PDB entry 8V43 | electron microscopy, 6.10 A resolution (low resolution: residue-level contacts below are approximate; hydrogen-bond / salt-bridge calls are withheld) | chains O and n of the 42 polymer chains in the assembly

Chain O (and n):
Name: Tri-2 (CD1371)
Source organism: Clostridioides difficile
Notes: chain n of this document is another copy of the same molecule, construct and numbering; everything in this record applies to it too
UniProtKB: A0A1X9JZB1 (A0A1X9JZB1_CLODI); residue numbers follow UniProt; this construct covers 1-350
Sequence (350 residues; numbered 1 to 350; the number before each row is that of its first residue):
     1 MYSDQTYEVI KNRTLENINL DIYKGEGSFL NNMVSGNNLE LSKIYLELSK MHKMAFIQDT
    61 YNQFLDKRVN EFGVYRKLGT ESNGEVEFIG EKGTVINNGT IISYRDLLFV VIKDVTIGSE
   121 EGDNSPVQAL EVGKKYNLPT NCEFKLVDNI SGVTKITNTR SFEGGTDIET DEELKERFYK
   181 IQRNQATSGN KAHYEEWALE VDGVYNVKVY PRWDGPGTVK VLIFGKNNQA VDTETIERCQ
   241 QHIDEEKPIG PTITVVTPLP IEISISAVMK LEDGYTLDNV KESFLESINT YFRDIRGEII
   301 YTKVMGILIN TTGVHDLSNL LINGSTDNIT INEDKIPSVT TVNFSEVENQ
Not modelled in the structure: 347-350

Chain O / chain n interface:
Pairs across the interface (22; chain O residue first):
  Glu272(O) - Lys303(n)
  Ile300(O) - His315(n)
  Thr302(O) - Ile309(n)
  Thr302(O) - His315(n)
  Thr302(O) - Asp316(n)
  Thr302(O) - Leu317(n)
  Met305(O) - Met305(n)
  Gly306(O) - Ile309(n)
  Ile309(O) - Thr302(n)
  Ile309(O) - Lys303(n)
  Ile309(O) - Met305(n)
  Ile309(O) - Gly306(n)
  Asn310(O) - Asn310(n)
  Val314(O) - Lys303(n)
  His315(O) - Ile300(n)
  His315(O) - Thr302(n)
  His315(O) - Lys303(n)
  Asp316(O) - Ile300(n)
  Asp316(O) - Thr302(n)
  Asp316(O) - Asn328(n)
  Leu317(O) - Thr302(n)
  Asn328(O) - Asp316(n)
Other interface residues (no listed pair), chain O (13 interface residues in all): Lys303
Other interface residues (no listed pair), chain n (13 interface residues in all): Glu272, Tyr301

Summary:
Chain O and chain n each contribute 13 residues to their interface.
Both chains are Tri-2 (CD1371) (Clostridioides difficile). Entry 8V43 (CryoEM Structure of Diffocin -
postcontracted - Baseplate - final state) was determined by electron microscopy, deposited together with 8V3T,
8V3W, 8V3X, 8V3Z, 8V40 and 8V41.
